PDB entry 6KAT | X-ray diffraction, 1.70 A resolution | chains A and D of the 4 polymer chains in the assembly

# Chain A
Protein: Hemoglobin subunit alpha
Source organism: Homo sapiens
UniProt: P69905 (HBA_HUMAN); residues 1-141 here correspond to UniProt positions 2-142 (UniProt number = residue number + 1)
Sequence (141 residues; numbered 1 to 141; the number before each row is that of its first residue):
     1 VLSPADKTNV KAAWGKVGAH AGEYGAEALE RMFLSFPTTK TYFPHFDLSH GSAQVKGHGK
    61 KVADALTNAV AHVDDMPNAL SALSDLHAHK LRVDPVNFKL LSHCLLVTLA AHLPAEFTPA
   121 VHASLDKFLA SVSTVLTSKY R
Metal / ion sites: heme Fe: His87 (together with carbon monoxide)
Small-molecule neighbours: carbon monoxide / heme: Leu29, Met32, Thr39, Tyr42, Phe43, Phe46, His58, Lys61, Val62, Ala65, Leu66, Leu83, Leu86, His87, Leu91, Val93, Asn97, Phe98, Leu101, Leu105, Val132, Leu136
UniProt features mapped onto this chain:
  - binding site (O2): His58
  - binding site (heme b): His87
  - site: Thr8, Asn9 (Microbial infection: Cleavage), Lys11 (Not glycated), Ala13, Trp14 (Microbial infection: Cleavage), Tyr24, Gly25 (Microbial infection: Cleavage), Leu29, Glu30 (Microbial infection: Cleavage), His45, Phe46 (Microbial infection: Cleavage), Asp47, Leu48 (Microbial infection: Cleavage), Ser52, Ala53 (Microbial infection: Cleavage), Val55, Lys56 (Microbial infection: Cleavage), Lys56 (Not glycated), Gly59, Lys60 (Microbial infection: Cleavage), Lys60 (Not glycated), Lys90 (Not glycated), Leu91, Arg92 (Microbial infection: Cleavage), Lys99 (Not glycated), Leu106, Val107 (Microbial infection: Cleavage), Thr108, Leu109 (Microbial infection: Cleavage), Val121, His122 (Microbial infection: Cleavage), Ser133, Thr134 (Microbial infection: Cleavage)
  - modified residue: Ser3 (Phosphoserine), Lys7 (N6-succinyllysine), Thr8 (Phosphothreonine), Lys11 (N6-succinyllysine), Lys16 (N6-acetyllysine), Tyr24 (Phosphotyrosine), Ser35 (Phosphoserine), Lys40 (N6-succinyllysine), Ser49 (Phosphoserine), Ser102 (Phosphoserine), Thr108 (Phosphothreonine), Ser124 (Phosphoserine), Ser131 (Phosphoserine), Thr134 (Phosphothreonine), Thr137 (Phosphothreonine), Ser138 (Phosphoserine)
  - glycosylation (N-linked (Glc) (glycation) lysine): Lys7, Lys16, Lys40, Lys61

# Chain D
Protein: Hemoglobin subunit beta
Source organism: Homo sapiens
UniProt: P68871 (HBB_HUMAN); residues 1-146 here correspond to UniProt positions 2-147 (UniProt number = residue number + 1)
Sequence (146 residues; numbered 1 to 146; the number before each row is that of its first residue):
     1 VHLTPEEKSA VTALWGKVNV DEVGGEALGR LLVVYPWTQR FFESFGDLST PDAVMGNPKV
    61 KAHGKKVLGA FSDGLAHLDN LKGTFATLSE LHCDKLHVDP ENFRLLGNVL VCVLAHHFGK
   121 EFTPPVQAAY QKVVAGVANA LAHKYH
Metal / ion sites: heme Fe: His92 (together with carbon monoxide)
Small-molecule neighbours: carbon monoxide / heme: Leu28, Leu31, Thr38, Phe41, Phe42, Ser44, Phe45, His63, Lys66, Val67, Ala70, Phe71, Phe85, Leu88, Leu91, His92, Leu96, Val98, Asn102, Phe103, Leu106, Val137, Leu141
UniProt features mapped onto this chain:
  - binding site ((2R)-2,3-bisphosphoglycerate): Val1, His2, Lys82, His143
  - binding site (heme b): His63, His92
  - site: Glu7, Lys8 (Microbial infection: Cleavage), Gly25, Glu26 (Microbial infection: Cleavage), Gly29, Arg30 (Microbial infection: Cleavage), Tyr35, Pro36 (Microbial infection: Cleavage), Trp37, Thr38 (Microbial infection: Cleavage), Phe45, Gly46 (Microbial infection: Cleavage), Asp52, Ala53 (Microbial infection: Cleavage), Gly56, Asn57 (Microbial infection: Cleavage), Lys59 (Not glycated), Phe71, Ser72 (Microbial infection: Cleavage), Gly74, Leu75 (Microbial infection: Cleavage), Lys82 (Not glycated), Thr84, Phe85 (Microbial infection: Cleavage), His92, Cys93 (Microbial infection: Cleavage), Lys95 (Not glycated), Arg104, Leu105 (Microbial infection: Cleavage), Leu110, Val111 (Microbial infection: Cleavage), Gly119, Lys120 (Microbial infection: Cleavage), Phe122, Thr123 (Microbial infection: Cleavage), Ala128, Ala129 (Microbial infection: Cleavage) and 2 more in UniProt
  - modified residue: Val1 (N-acetylvaline), Ser9 (Phosphoserine), Thr12 (Phosphothreonine), Ser44 (Phosphoserine), Thr50 (Phosphothreonine), Lys59 (N6-acetyllysine), Lys82 (N6-acetyllysine), Thr87 (Phosphothreonine), Cys93 (S-nitrosocysteine), Lys144 (N6-acetyllysine)
  - glycosylation: Val1 (N-linked (Glc) (glycation) valine), Lys8 (N-linked (Glc) (glycation) lysine), Lys17 (N-linked (Glc) (glycation) lysine), Lys66 (N-linked (Glc) (glycation) lysine), Lys120 (N-linked (Glc) (glycation) lysine), Lys144 (N-linked (Glc) (glycation) lysine)

# How chain A and chain D interact
Pairs across the interface - 14 pairs, chain A then chain D:
  Thr38(A) - His97(D)
  Thr41(A) - Arg40(D)  hydrogen bond (backbone-side chain)
  Tyr42(A) - Arg40(D)
  Leu91(A) - Arg40(D)
  Arg92(A) - Pro36(D)
  Arg92(A) - Trp37(D)
  Arg92(A) - Arg40(D)
  Arg92(A) - Glu43(D)  salt bridge
  Val93(A) - Trp37(D)
  Asp94(A) - Trp37(D)
  Asp94(A) - Asp99(D)
  Asp94(A) - Asn102(D)  hydrogen bond
  Pro95(A) - Trp37(D)
  Val96(A) - Asp99(D)
Interface residues without a listed pair, chain A (10 interface residues in all): Lys139
Interface residues without a listed pair, chain D (8 interface residues in all): Gln39

# Summary
The interface between chain A and chain D involves 10 residues on one side and 8 on the other, with 2 hydrogen
bonds and 1 salt bridge. Among the polar pairs are Arg92(A)-Glu43(D), Thr41(A)-Arg40(D) and
Asp94(A)-Asn102(D). Chain A binds carbon monoxide / heme.
Chain A is Hemoglobin subunit alpha and chain D is Hemoglobin subunit beta, both from Homo sapiens; the
structure, Carbonmonoxy human hemoglobin A in the R2 quaternary structure at 95 K: Light, was determined by
X-ray diffraction together with 6KA9, 6KAE, 6KAH, 6KAI, 6KAO, 6KAP and 11 further entries from the same study.
